6XNP - chains A and B; structure by X-ray diffraction, 1.77 A resolution.

# Chain A (and B)
Name: Stimulator of interferon protein
From: Homo sapiens
Notes: chain B of this document is another copy of the same molecule, construct and numbering; everything in this record applies to it too
Reference sequence: A0A2R3XZB7 (A0A2R3XZB7_HUMAN); residue numbers follow UniProt; this construct covers 155-341
Chain sequence (189 residues; numbered 153 to 341; the number before each row is that of its first residue):
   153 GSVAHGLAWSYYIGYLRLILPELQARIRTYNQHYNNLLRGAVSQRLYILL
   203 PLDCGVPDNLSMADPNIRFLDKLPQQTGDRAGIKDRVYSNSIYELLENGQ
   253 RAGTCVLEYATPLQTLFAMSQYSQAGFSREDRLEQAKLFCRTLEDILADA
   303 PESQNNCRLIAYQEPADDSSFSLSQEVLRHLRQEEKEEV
Not modelled in the structure: 153, 276-277, 318-322, 337-341 (chain B: 153, 338-341)
Differences from the reference sequence: expression tag (153-154)
Residues lining bound ligands:
  - V67 (4,5-difluoro-2-{[6-(1H-imidazol-1-yl)pyridazine-3-carbonyl]amino}benzoic acid), molecule 1: Leu159, Ser162, Tyr163, Gly166, Tyr167, Arg232, Arg238, Val239, Tyr240, Ser241, Asn242, Glu260, Thr263, Pro264
  - V67, molecule 2: Ile235, Arg238, Thr263, Pro264

# Chain A / chain B interface
Contacting residue pairs - 70 pairs, chain A then chain B:
  Ser154(A) - Val155(B)
  Val155(A) - Ser154(B)
  Val155(A) - Gly158(B)
  Leu159(A) - Leu159(B)  hydrophobic
  Leu159(A) - Ser162(B)
  Trp161(A) - Met271(B)  hydrophobic
  Ser162(A) - Leu159(B)
  Ser162(A) - Thr267(B)  hydrogen bond
  Ile165(A) - Gln266(B)
  Ile165(A) - Thr267(B)
  Ile165(A) - Ala270(B)  hydrophobic
  Arg169(A) - Gln266(B)
  Val208(A) - Ala233(B)  hydrophobic
  Pro209(A) - Ala233(B)
  Asp210(A) - Asp231(B)
  Asp210(A) - Arg232(B)  salt bridge
  Asp210(A) - Ala233(B)  hydrogen bond (side chain-backbone)
  Asp210(A) - Gly234(B)  hydrogen bond (backbone-backbone)
  Asn211(A) - Asp231(B)  hydrogen bond
  Leu212(A) - Gly234(B)
  Phe221(A) - Lys236(B)
  Lys224(A) - Lys236(B)
  Lys224(A) - Asp237(B)  salt bridge
  Gln227(A) - Val239(B)
  Asp231(A) - Asp210(B)
  Asp231(A) - Asn211(B)  hydrogen bond
  Arg232(A) - Asp210(B)
  Arg232(A) - Thr263(B)
  Arg232(A) - Gln266(B)  hydrogen bond
  Ala233(A) - Val208(B)  hydrophobic
  Ala233(A) - Pro209(B)
  Ala233(A) - Asp210(B)  hydrogen bond (backbone-side chain)
  Ala233(A) - Glu260(B)
  Ala233(A) - Tyr261(B)  hydrogen bond (backbone-backbone)
  Ala233(A) - Thr263(B)
  Gly234(A) - Asp210(B)  hydrogen bond (backbone-backbone)
  Gly234(A) - Leu212(B)
  Gly234(A) - Ser243(B)
  Gly234(A) - Tyr245(B)  hydrogen bond (backbone-side chain)
  Gly234(A) - Leu259(B)
  Ile235(A) - Ser241(B)
  Ile235(A) - Ser243(B)
  Ile235(A) - Glu260(B)
  Lys236(A) - Asn211(B)
  Lys236(A) - Phe221(B)
  Lys236(A) - Lys224(B)
  Lys236(A) - Ser243(B)  hydrogen bond (backbone-side chain)
  Lys236(A) - Tyr245(B)
  Asp237(A) - Lys224(B)  salt bridge
  Arg238(A) - Arg238(B)
  Val239(A) - Val239(B)
  Ser241(A) - Ile235(B)
  Ser241(A) - Val239(B)
  Asn242(A) - Ile235(B)
  Ser243(A) - Gly234(B)
  Ser243(A) - Ile235(B)
  Ser243(A) - Lys236(B)  hydrogen bond (side chain-backbone)
  Tyr245(A) - Gly234(B)  hydrogen bond (side chain-backbone)
  Tyr245(A) - Lys236(B)
  Leu259(A) - Gly234(B)
  Glu260(A) - Ala233(B)
  Glu260(A) - Ile235(B)
  Tyr261(A) - Ala233(B)  hydrogen bond (backbone-backbone)
  Thr263(A) - Ala233(B)
  Gln266(A) - Arg169(B)  hydrogen bond
  Gln266(A) - Arg232(B)  hydrogen bond
  Thr267(A) - Ser162(B)  hydrogen bond
  Thr267(A) - Ile165(B)
  Ala270(A) - Ile165(B)  hydrophobic
  Met271(A) - Trp161(B)
Also at the interface, not in a pair above, chain A (37 interface residues in all): Gly158
Also at the interface, not in a pair above, chain B (39 interface residues in all): His157, Gln227, Asn242, Pro264

# Overview
37 residues of chain A and 39 residues of chain B are in contact, with 17 hydrogen bonds and 3 salt bridges.
Polar pairs include Asp210(A)-Arg232(B), Lys224(A)-Asp237(B) and Ser162(A)-Thr267(B). Bound to chain A:
compound V67.
Chain A and chain B are both Stimulator of interferon protein (Homo sapiens); the structure, Crystal Structure
of Human STING CTD complex with SR-717, was determined by X-ray diffraction, deposited together with 6XNN.
